PDB entry 8ZP5 | electron microscopy, 2.98 A resolution | chains B and G of the 8 polymer chains in the assembly

== Chain B ==
Protein: Origin recognition complex subunit 2
Source organism: Saccharomyces cerevisiae S288C
Reference sequence: P32833 (ORC2_YEAST); residue numbers follow UniProt; this construct covers 1-620
Sequence (620 residues; numbered 1 to 620; the number before each row is that of its first residue):
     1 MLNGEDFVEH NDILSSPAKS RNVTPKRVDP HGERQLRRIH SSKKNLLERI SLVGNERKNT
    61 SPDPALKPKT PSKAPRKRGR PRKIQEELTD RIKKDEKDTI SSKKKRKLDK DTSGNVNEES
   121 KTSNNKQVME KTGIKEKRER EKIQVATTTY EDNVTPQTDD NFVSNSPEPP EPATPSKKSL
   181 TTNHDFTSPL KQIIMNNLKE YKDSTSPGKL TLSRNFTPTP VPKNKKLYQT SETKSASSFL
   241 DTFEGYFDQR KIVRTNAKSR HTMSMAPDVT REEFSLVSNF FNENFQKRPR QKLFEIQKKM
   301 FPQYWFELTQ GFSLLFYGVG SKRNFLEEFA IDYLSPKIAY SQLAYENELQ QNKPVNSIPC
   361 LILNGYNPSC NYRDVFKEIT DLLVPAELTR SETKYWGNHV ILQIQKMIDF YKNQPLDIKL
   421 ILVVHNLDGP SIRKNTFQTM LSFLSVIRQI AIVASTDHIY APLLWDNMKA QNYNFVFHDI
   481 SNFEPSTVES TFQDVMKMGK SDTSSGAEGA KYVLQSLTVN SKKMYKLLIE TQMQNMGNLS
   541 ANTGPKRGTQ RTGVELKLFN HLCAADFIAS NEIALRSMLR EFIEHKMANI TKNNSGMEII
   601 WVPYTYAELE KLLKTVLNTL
Unresolved in the structure: 1-238, 252-259, 343-354, 501-502, 541-543, 619-620
UniProt features mapped onto this chain:
  - modified residue: Thr-60 (Phosphothreonine), Thr-187 (Phosphothreonine), Ser-188 (Phosphoserine)

== Chain G ==
Molecule: 77-nt DNA strand
Sequence (77 nucleotides; row label = number of the first residue in the row):
     1 TACAGATTTT ATGTTTAGAT CTTTTATGCT TGCTTTTCAA AAGGCCTGCA GGCAAGTGCA
    61 CAAACAATAC TTAAATA
Unresolved in the structure: 36-77

== Interface between chain B and chain G ==
Contacting residue pairs (10; chain B residue first):
  Tyr-395(B) / DT15(G)  hydrogen bond to the phosphate
  Trp-396(B) / DG13(G)  base contact
  Trp-396(B) / DT14(G)  hydrogen bond to the base
  Trp-396(B) / DT15(G)  hydrogen bond to the sugar
  Pro-545(B) / DT20(G)  phosphate contact
  Pro-545(B) / DC21(G)  phosphate contact
  Lys-546(B) / DT20(G)  hydrogen bond to the phosphate
  Lys-546(B) / DC21(G)  salt bridge to the phosphate
  Arg-547(B) / DT20(G)  phosphate contact
  Asn-594(B) / DT12(G)  base contact
Interface residues without a listed pair, chain B (8 interface residues in all): Tyr-372, Thr-436
Interface residues without a listed pair, chain G (10 interface residues in all): DT16, DA17, DG18, DA19

== Overview ==
8 residues of chain B and 10 residues of chain G are in contact; the contacts include 4 hydrogen bonds and 1
salt bridge. Polar contacts include Trp-396(B)/DT14(G), Trp-396(B)/DT15(G) and Tyr-395(B)/DT15(G).
Chain B is Origin recognition complex subunit 2 (Saccharomyces cerevisiae S288C) and chain G is a 77-nt DNA
strand; the structure, Cryo-EM structure of origin recognition complex (Orc5 basic patch mutations) with ARS1
DNA bound, was determined by electron microscopy together with 8ZP4 and 8ZPK from the same study.
